Entry 5MMB (X-ray diffraction, 2.77 A resolution); this record covers chains A and D of the 4 polymer chains in the assembly.

Chain A:
Molecule: Pfv integrase
Organism: Human spumaretrovirus
Notes: EC 2.7.7.49, 2.7.7.7, 3.1.26.4, 3.4.23.-, 2.7.7.-, 3.1.-.-
UniProt: P14350 (POL_FOAMV); residues 2-392 here correspond to UniProt positions 753-1143 (UniProt number = residue number + 751)
Chain sequence (395 residues; each row starts with the number of its first residue; numbers below 1 keep their minus sign (Gly-2 is residue -2)):
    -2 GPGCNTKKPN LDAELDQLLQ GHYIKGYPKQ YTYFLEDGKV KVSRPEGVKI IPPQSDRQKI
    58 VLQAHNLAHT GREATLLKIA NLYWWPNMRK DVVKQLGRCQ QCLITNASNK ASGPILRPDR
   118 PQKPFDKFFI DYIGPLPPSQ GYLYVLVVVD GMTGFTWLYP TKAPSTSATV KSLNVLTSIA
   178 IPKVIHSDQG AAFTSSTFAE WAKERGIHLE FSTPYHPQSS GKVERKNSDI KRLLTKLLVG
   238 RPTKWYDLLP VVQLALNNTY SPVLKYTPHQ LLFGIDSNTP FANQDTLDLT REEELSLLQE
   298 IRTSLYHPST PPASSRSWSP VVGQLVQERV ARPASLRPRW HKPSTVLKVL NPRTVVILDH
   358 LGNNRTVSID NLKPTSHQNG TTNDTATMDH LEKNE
Unresolved in the structure: -2 to 8, 376-392
Differences from the reference sequence: expression tag (-2 to 1); variant Ser217 (Gly968 in P14350), Gly218 (Ser969 in P14350)
Bound ions: Zn2+: His62, His66, Cys96, Cys99; Mg2+ site 1: Asp128, Asp185 (together with magnesium); Mg2+ site 2: Asp128, Glu221 (together with magnesium)
Small-molecule neighbours:
  - hexane-1,6-diol (HEZ), molecule 1: Leu74, Asn78, Tyr257, Lys262, Tyr263, Gln267, Gly271, Asn280, Asp282, Ile298
  - hexane-1,6-diol (HEZ), molecule 2: Lys107, Trp315, Gln321, Pro371, Thr372, Ser373, His374, Gln375
  - magnesium (OUY; methyl 3-[5-azanyl-6-[[2,4-bis(fluoranyl)phenyl]methylcarbamoyl]-8-oxidanyl-7-oxidanylidene-1,8-naphthyridin-3-yl]propanoate): Asp128, Tyr129, Asp185, Gln186, Gly187, Tyr212, Pro214, Gln215, Glu221, Arg329
UniProt features mapped onto this chain:
  - binding site (Mg(2+)): Asp123, Asp185
Reported in the primary citation:
  - binding site for magnesium: Gln186, Gly187, Tyr212

Chain D:
Molecule: 17-nt DNA strand
Sequence (17 nucleotides; each row starts with the number of its first residue):
     1 TGCGAAATTC CATGACA

Chain A / chain D interface:
Contacting residue pairs - 7 pairs, chain A then chain D:
  Glu221(A) with DC16(D), sugar contact
  Arg222(A) with DG14(D), base contact; DC16(D), base contact
  Asn224(A) with DC16(D), phosphate contact
  Ser225(A) with DC16(D), sugar contact
  Lys228(A) with DA17(D), salt bridge to the phosphate
  Lys262(A) with DT9(D), salt bridge to the phosphate
Other interface residues (no listed pair), chain A (9 interface residues in all): Tyr129, Ile130, Gly131
Other interface residues (no listed pair), chain D (5 interface residues in all): DA15

Summary:
Chain A and chain D form an interface of 9 and 5 residues respectively, with 2 salt bridges. Polar pairs
include Lys228(A)-DA17(D) and Lys262(A)-DT9(D). Magnesium is bound between chain A and chain D. Bound to chain
A: hexane-1,6-diol. From the paper: a binding site for magnesium at Gln186(A), Gly187(A) and Tyr212(A).
Here chain A is Pfv integrase (Human spumaretrovirus) and chain D is a 17-nt DNA strand. Entry 5MMB (Crystal
structure of the Prototype Foamy Virus (PFV) intasome in complex with magnesium and the INSTI ...) was
determined by X-ray diffraction (same publication as 5MMA and 5NO1).
